1DKE - chains A and C of the 4 polymer chains in the assembly; structure by X-ray diffraction, 2.10 A resolution.

# Chain A (and C)
Molecule: Hemoglobin: alpha chain
Organism: Homo sapiens
Notes: chain C of this document is another copy of the same molecule, construct and numbering; everything in this record applies to it too
UniProtKB: P69905 (HBA_HUMAN); residues 1-141 here = UniProt positions 1-141
Sequence (141 residues; row label = number of the first residue in the row):
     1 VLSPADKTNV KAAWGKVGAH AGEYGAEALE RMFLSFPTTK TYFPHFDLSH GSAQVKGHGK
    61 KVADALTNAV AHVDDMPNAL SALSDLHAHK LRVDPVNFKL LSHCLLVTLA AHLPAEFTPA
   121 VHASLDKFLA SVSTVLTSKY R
Curated features (UniProtKB/Swiss-Prot):
  - site: Lys61 (Not glycated)
  - natural variant: Asp6 (A6D: In J-Toronto; this construct carries the variant), Ala13 (A13D: In J-Paris 1/J-Aljezur), Glu27 (A27E: In Shenyang; this construct carries the variant), Lys61 (K61N: In Zambia; deletion: In Clinic), Asp64 (A64D: In Pontoise; this construct carries the variant), Asp75 (D75A: In Lille; D75G: In Chapel Hill; D75N: In G-Pest), Ala111 (A111D: In Petah Tikva)
Ion coordination: heme Fe near His87 (its only coordinating residue here)
Residues lining bound ligands: heme (HEM): Met32, Thr39, Tyr42, Phe43, Phe46, His58, Lys61, Val62, Ala65, Leu66, Leu83, Leu86, His87, Leu91, Val93, Asn97, Phe98, Leu101, Val132, Leu136

# Chain A / chain C interface
Pairs across the interface (4):
  Asp126(A) with Arg141(C), salt bridge
  Lys127(A) with Arg141(C), hydrogen bond (side chain-backbone)
  Arg141(A) with Asp126(C), salt bridge; Lys127(C), hydrogen bond (backbone-side chain)
Interface residues without a listed pair, chain A (6 interface residues in all): Lys99, Ala130, Ser138
Interface residues without a listed pair, chain C (5 interface residues in all): Val1, Lys99

# Summary
Chain A and chain C form an interface of 6 and 5 residues respectively, with 2 hydrogen bonds and 2 salt
bridges. Among the polar pairs are Asp126(A)-Arg141(C) and Lys127(A)-Arg141(C). Chain A binds heme.
Chain A and chain C are both Hemoglobin: alpha chain (Homo sapiens); the structure, Ni beta heme human
hemoglobin, was determined by X-ray diffraction.
